PDB entry 5LZP | electron microscopy, 3.50 A resolution | chains G and N of the 35 polymer chains in the assembly

# Chain G (and N)
Molecule: Proteasome subunit beta
Organism: Mycobacterium tuberculosis H37Rv
Notes: EC 3.4.25.1; engineered mutation(s): T1A; chain N of this document is another copy of the same molecule, construct and numbering; everything in this record applies to it too
UniProt: P9WHT9 (PSB_MYCTU); residues 302-534 here correspond to UniProt positions 59-291 (UniProt number = residue number - 243)
Sequence (242 residues; row label = number of the first residue in the row):
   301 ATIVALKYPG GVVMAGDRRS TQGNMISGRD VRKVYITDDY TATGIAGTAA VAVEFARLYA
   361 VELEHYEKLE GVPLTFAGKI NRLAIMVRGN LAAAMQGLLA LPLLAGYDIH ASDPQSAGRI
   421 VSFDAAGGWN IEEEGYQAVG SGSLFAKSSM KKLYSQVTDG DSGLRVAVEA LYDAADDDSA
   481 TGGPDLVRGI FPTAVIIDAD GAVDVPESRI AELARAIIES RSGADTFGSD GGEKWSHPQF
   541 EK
Disordered / not traced: 523-542 (chain N: 535-542)
Sequence notes: expression tag (301, 535-542)

# Interface between chain G and chain N
Residue-residue contacts (26; chain G residue first):
  Asn324(G) - Asp478(N)
  Asn324(G) - Ser479(N)  hydrogen bond (backbone-backbone)
  Met325(G) - Asp477(N)
  Ile326(G) - Asp476(N)
  Ile326(G) - Asp477(N)  hydrogen bond (backbone-backbone)
  Ile326(G) - Ser479(N)
  Arg329(G) - Asp476(N)  salt bridge
  Arg329(G) - Asp477(N)  salt bridge
  Phe445(G) - Met325(N)  hydrophobic
  Tyr472(G) - Val487(N)
  Asp476(G) - Ile326(N)
  Asp476(G) - Arg329(N)  hydrogen bond (backbone-side chain)
  Asp476(G) - Arg488(N)  salt bridge
  Asp477(G) - Met325(N)
  Asp477(G) - Ile326(N)  hydrogen bond (backbone-backbone)
  Asp477(G) - Arg329(N)  salt bridge
  Asp478(G) - Asn324(N)
  Ser479(G) - Asn324(N)  hydrogen bond (side chain-backbone)
  Ser479(G) - Ser479(N)
  Val487(G) - Tyr472(N)
  Val487(G) - Ile518(N)  hydrophobic
  Val487(G) - Asp525(N)
  Arg488(G) - Asp476(N)  salt bridge
  Arg488(G) - Asp525(N)
  Arg521(G) - Val487(N)
  Ser522(G) - Val487(N)
Interface residues without a listed pair, chain G (16 interface residues in all): Ala475, Ala480
Interface residues without a listed pair, chain N (18 interface residues in all): Arg319, Phe445, Ala480, Arg521, Ser522

# In short
The interface between chain G and chain N involves 16 residues on one side and 18 on the other; the contacts
include 5 hydrogen bonds and 5 salt bridges. Among the polar pairs are Arg329(G)-Asp476(N),
Arg329(G)-Asp477(N) and Asp476(G)-Arg488(N).
Chain G and chain N are both Proteasome subunit beta (Mycobacterium tuberculosis H37Rv); the structure,
Binding of the C-terminal GQYL motif of the bacterial proteasome activator Bpa to the 20S proteasome, was
determined by electron microscopy together with 5LFJ, 5LFP and 5LFQ from the same study.
